6CNP - chains A and D of the 3 polymer chains in the assembly; structure by X-ray diffraction, 2.10 A resolution.

[Chain A]
Name: Methyl-CpG-binding domain protein 2
Organism: Homo sapiens
UniProtKB: Q9UBB5 (MBD2_HUMAN); residues 143-220 here = UniProt positions 143-220
Chain sequence (96 residues; numbered 125 to 220; the number before each row is that of its first residue):
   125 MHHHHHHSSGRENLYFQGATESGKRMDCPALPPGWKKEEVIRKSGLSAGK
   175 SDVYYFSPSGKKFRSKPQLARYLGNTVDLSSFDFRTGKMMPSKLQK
Not modelled in the structure: 125-147, 216-220
Sequence notes: initiating methionine (125); expression tag (126-142)
UniProt features mapped onto this chain:
  - modified residue: Ser181 (Phosphoserine)
Ion coordination: Ca2+: Pro153, Leu155 (shared with DT9(D) of chain D)
What the authors report for this chain:
  - binding site for the 12-nt DNA strand: Arg166, Tyr178
  - binding site for the 12-nt DNA strand (chain D): Arg188
  - mutagenesis - R166A, R188A (about 4-fold): decreased binding to mCA

[Chain D]
Molecule: 12-nt DNA strand
Sequence (12 nucleotides; numbered 1 to 12; the number before each row is that of its first residue):
     1 GCCACCGGTGGC
Modified positions: 5CM (5-methyl-2'-deoxy-cytidine-5'-monophosphate) at position 6
Ion coordination: Ca2+: DT9 (shared with Pro153(A), Leu155(A) of chain A)

[Interface between chain A and chain D]
Contacting residue pairs (7; chain A residue first):
  Arg188(A) - 5CM_6(D)  base contact
  Arg188(A) - DG7(D)  hydrogen bond to the base
  Ser189(A) - DC5(D)  sugar contact
  Ser189(A) - 5CM_6(D)  hydrogen bond to the phosphate
  Lys190(A) - DC5(D)  phosphate contact
  Pro191(A) - DC5(D)  phosphate contact
  Arg209(A) - DA4(D)  salt bridge to the phosphate
Other interface residues (no listed pair), chain A (8 interface residues in all): Arg166, Asp176, Gln192

[Summary]
The interface between chain A and chain D involves 8 residues on one side and 4 on the other, with 2 hydrogen
bonds and 1 salt bridge. Polar pairs include Arg188(A)-DG7(D), Ser189(A)-5CM_6(D) and Arg209(A)-DA4(D). From
the paper: a binding site for the 12-nt DNA strand at Arg166(A) and Tyr178(A); R166A and R188A of chain A
reduce binding to mCA.
Here chain A is Methyl-CpG-binding domain protein 2 (Homo sapiens) and chain D is a 12-nt DNA strand. Entry
6CNP (Crystal structure of MBD2 complex with methylated CpG island) was determined by X-ray diffraction,
deposited together with 6CNQ, 6C1A, 6C1T, 6C1U and 6C1V.
